Entry 8CAV (X-ray diffraction, 2.87 A resolution); this record covers chains A and D of the 4 polymer chains in the assembly.

# Chain A
Molecule: Serine/threonine protein kinase
From: Thermomonospora curvata
Reference sequence: D1A2F7 (D1A2F7_THECD); residues 1-865 here = UniProt positions 1-865
Sequence (865 residues; numbered 1 to 865; the number before each row is that of its first residue):
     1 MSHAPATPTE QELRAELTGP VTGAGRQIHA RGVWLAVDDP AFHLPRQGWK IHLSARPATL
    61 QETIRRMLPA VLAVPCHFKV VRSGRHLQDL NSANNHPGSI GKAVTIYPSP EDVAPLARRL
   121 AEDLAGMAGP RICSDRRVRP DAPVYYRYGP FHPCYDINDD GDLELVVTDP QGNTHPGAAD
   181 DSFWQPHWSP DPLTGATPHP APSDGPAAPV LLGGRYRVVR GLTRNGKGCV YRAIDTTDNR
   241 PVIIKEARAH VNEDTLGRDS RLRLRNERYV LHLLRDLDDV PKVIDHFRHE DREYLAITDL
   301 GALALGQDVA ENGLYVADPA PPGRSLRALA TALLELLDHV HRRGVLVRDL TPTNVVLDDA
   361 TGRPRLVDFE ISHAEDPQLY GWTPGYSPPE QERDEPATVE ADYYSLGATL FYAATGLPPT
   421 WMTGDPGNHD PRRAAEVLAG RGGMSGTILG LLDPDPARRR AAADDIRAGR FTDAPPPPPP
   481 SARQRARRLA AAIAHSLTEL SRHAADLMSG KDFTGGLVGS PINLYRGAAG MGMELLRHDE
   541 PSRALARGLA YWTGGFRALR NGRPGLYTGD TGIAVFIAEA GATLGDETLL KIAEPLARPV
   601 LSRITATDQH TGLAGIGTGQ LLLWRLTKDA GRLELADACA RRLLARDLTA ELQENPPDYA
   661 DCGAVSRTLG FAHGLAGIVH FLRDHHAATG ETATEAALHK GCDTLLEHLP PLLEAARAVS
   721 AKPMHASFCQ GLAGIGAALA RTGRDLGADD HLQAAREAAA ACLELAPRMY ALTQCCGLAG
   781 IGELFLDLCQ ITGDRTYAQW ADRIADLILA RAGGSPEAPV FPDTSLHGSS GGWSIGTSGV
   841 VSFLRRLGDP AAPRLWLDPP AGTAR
Unresolved in the structure: 1-5
Disulfides: Cys729-Cys775
Ion coordination: Mg2+: Asp368 (together with AMP-PNP)
Residues lining bound ligands: AMP-PNP (ANP; phosphoaminophosphonic acid-adenylate ester): Leu222, Thr223, Lys227, Val230, Arg232, Ile243, Lys245, Pro281, Ile297, Thr298, Asp299, Leu300, Gly301, Ala304, Asp349, Thr353, Asn354, Val356, Val367, Asp368, Glu370
Reported in the primary citation:
  - Mg2+ coordination: Asn354, Asp368
  - catalytic residues: His52, Asp349 (proposed by the authors, not directly observed)
  - contacts within the chain: His52-Asp135, Lys245-Glu267
  - binding site for AMP-PNP: Lys245
  - mutagenesis - K79A, D349A, D368A: abolished catalytic activity
  - mutagenesis - K50A, K102A, R147A, D156DEL, K245A, C775A: decreased catalytic activity
  - catalytic residues: Lys79 (citing earlier work)
  - mutagenesis - H52A: unchanged catalytic activity
  - mutagenesis - D156DEL: decreased expression
  - catalytic residues: Cys729, Cys775, Cys776 (by similarity / conservation)

# Chain D
Molecule: CuvA
From: Thermomonospora curvata
Reference sequence: D1A2F9 (D1A2F9_THECD); residues -8 to 42 here correspond to UniProt positions 1-51 (UniProt number = residue number + 9)
Sequence (51 residues; each row starts with the number of its first residue; numbers below 1 keep their minus sign (Met-8 is residue -8)):
    -8 MSALLEPRDA GATNLDALAA IKWEAPAHQA GTCTVCHWGY TILCDDFSTR S
Unresolved in the structure: -8 to 0, 21-42
Differences from the reference sequence: conflict Ile12 (Val21 in D1A2F9), Lys13 (Pro22 in D1A2F9), Trp14 (Ser23 in D1A2F9)

# Interface between chain A and chain D
Contacting residue pairs - 20 pairs, chain A then chain D:
  Leu211(A) - Pro17(D)  hydrophobic
  Arg220(A) - Ala18(D)
  Gly221(A) - Pro17(D)
  Gly221(A) - Ala18(D)
  Leu222(A) - Gln20(D)
  Arg265(A) - Ala3(D)
  Arg268(A) - Ala3(D)
  Arg268(A) - Thr4(D)  hydrogen bond (side chain-backbone)
  His286(A) - Asn5(D)
  His286(A) - Leu6(D)
  Phe287(A) - Asn5(D)  hydrogen bond (backbone-backbone)
  Arg288(A) - Asn5(D)
  Arg288(A) - Leu6(D)
  Arg288(A) - Asp7(D)
  Arg288(A) - Ala8(D)
  Arg288(A) - Leu9(D)
  His289(A) - Leu9(D)  hydrogen bond (side chain-backbone)
  His289(A) - Ala11(D)
  Glu290(A) - Ala11(D)
  Glu293(A) - Asn5(D)
Interface residues without a listed pair, chain A (15 interface residues in all): Gly213, Val219, Thr223
Interface residues without a listed pair, chain D (14 interface residues in all): Gly2, Ala10, Ile12
From the paper, about this interface:
  - interface residues, chain A: Arg265(A), Arg288(A) (from molecular simulation)

# Summary
15 residues of chain A and 14 residues of chain D are in contact; the contacts include 3 hydrogen bonds. Polar
contacts include Arg268(A)-Thr4(D), His289(A)-Leu9(D) and Phe287(A)-Asn5(D). From the paper: catalytic
residues His52(A), Asp349(A) and Lys79(A) among others; K50A, K102A and R147A of chain A, among others, reduce
catalytic activity; 10 substitutions were tested in all.
Chain A is Serine/threonine protein kinase and chain D is CuvA, both from Thermomonospora curvata; the
structure, Discovery of the lanthipeptide Curvocidin and structural insights into its trifunctional synthetase
CuvL, was determined by X-ray diffraction together with 8CAR from the same study.
